Entry 6EF0 (electron microscopy, 4.43 A resolution (low resolution: residue-level contacts below are approximate; hydrogen-bond / salt-bridge calls are withheld)); this record covers chains B and C of the 14 polymer chains in the assembly.

[Chain B]
Name: Proteasome subunit alpha type-2
Organism: Saccharomyces cerevisiae (strain ATCC 204508 / S288c)
Notes: EC 3.4.25.1
UniProt: P23639 (PSA2_YEAST); residue numbers follow UniProt; this construct covers 1-250
Chain sequence (250 residues; each row starts with the number of its first residue):
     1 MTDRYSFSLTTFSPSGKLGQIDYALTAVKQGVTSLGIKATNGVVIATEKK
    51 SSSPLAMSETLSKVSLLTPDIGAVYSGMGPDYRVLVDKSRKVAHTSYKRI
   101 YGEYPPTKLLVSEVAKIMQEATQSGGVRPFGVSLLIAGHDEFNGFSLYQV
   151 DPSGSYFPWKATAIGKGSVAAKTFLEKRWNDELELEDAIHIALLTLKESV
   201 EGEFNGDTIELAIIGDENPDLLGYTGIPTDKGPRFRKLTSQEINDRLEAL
Swiss-Prot annotation at these positions:
  - cross-link: Lys108 (Glycyl lysine isopeptide (Lys-Gly) (interchain with G-Cter in ubiquitin))

[Chain C]
Name: Proteasome subunit alpha type-3
Organism: Saccharomyces cerevisiae (strain ATCC 204508 / S288c)
Notes: EC 3.4.25.1
UniProt: P23638 (PSA3_YEAST); numbering as in UniProt (aligned over 1-244)
Chain sequence (244 residues; each row starts with the number of its first residue):
     1 MGSRRYDSRTTIFSPEGRLYQVEYALESISHAGTAIGIMASDGIVLAAER
    51 KVTSTLLEQDTSTEKLYKLNDKIAVAVAGLTADAEILINTARIHAQNYLK
   101 TYNEDIPVEILVRRLSDIKQGYTQHGGLRPFGVSFIYAGYDDRYGYQLYT
   151 SNPSGNYTGWKAISVGANTSAAQTLLQMDYKDDMKVDDAIELALKTLSKT
   201 TDSSALTYDRLEFATIRKGANDGEVYQKIFKPQEIKDILVKTGI
Swiss-Prot annotation at these positions:
  - cross-link (Glycyl lysine isopeptide (Lys-Gly)): Lys100 (interchain with G-Cter in ubiquitin), Lys199 (interchain with G-Cter in ubiquitin), Lys231 (interchain with G-Cter in ubiquitin)

[How chain B and chain C interact]
Contacting residue pairs (38; chain B residue first):
  Tyr5(B) with Leu128(C)
  Ser6(B) with Arg5(C); Asp7(C)
  Phe7(B) with Gly127(C); Leu128(C)
  Thr10(B) with Gln21(C); Gly127(C); Arg129(C)
  Thr11(B) with Gln21(C)
  Phe12(B) with Gln21(C); Tyr24(C); Ala25(C); Arg129(C)
  Pro14(B) with Tyr24(C); Glu27(C)
  Ser15(B) with Glu27(C); His31(C)
  Gly16(B) with Glu27(C); Ser28(C)
  Ser112(B) with Glu85(C)
  Gln119(B) with Ala82(C); Asp83(C); Ile86(C); Arg129(C)
  Thr122(B) with Arg129(C)
  Gln123(B) with Leu128(C); Arg129(C)
  Ser153(B) with Ala82(C)
  Gly154(B) with Ala82(C)
  Ser155(B) with Thr81(C)
  Tyr156(B) with Glu85(C)
  Pro158(B) with Leu57(C); Glu58(C)
  Trp159(B) with Leu56(C); Leu57(C)
  Lys160(B) with Leu56(C); Glu58(C)
  Ala161(B) with Leu56(C)
Also at the interface, not in a pair above, chain B (28 interface residues in all): Arg4, Leu9, Ser13, Lys17, Phe157, Thr162, Glu176
Also at the interface, not in a pair above, chain C (23 interface residues in all): Met1, Thr10, Val52, Leu80

[Overview]
Chain B and chain C form an interface of 28 and 23 residues respectively.
Chain B is Proteasome subunit alpha type-2 and chain C is Proteasome subunit alpha type-3, both from
Saccharomyces cerevisiae (strain ATCC 204508 / S288c); the structure, Yeast 26S proteasome bound to
ubiquitinated substrate (1D* motor state), was determined by electron microscopy, deposited together with 6EF1
and 6EF2.
